6S07 - chains A and C; structure by X-ray diffraction, 1.04 A resolution.

# Chain A
Molecule: Formylglycine-generating enzyme
From: Thermomonospora curvata (strain ATCC 19995 / DSM 43183 / JCM 3096 / NBRC 15933 / NCIMB 10081 / Henssen B9)
Notes: EC 1.8.3.7
UniProt: D1A7C3 (FGE_THECD); residues 1-302 here = UniProt positions 1-302
Chain sequence (303 residues; row label = number of the first residue in the row; numbering starts at 0):
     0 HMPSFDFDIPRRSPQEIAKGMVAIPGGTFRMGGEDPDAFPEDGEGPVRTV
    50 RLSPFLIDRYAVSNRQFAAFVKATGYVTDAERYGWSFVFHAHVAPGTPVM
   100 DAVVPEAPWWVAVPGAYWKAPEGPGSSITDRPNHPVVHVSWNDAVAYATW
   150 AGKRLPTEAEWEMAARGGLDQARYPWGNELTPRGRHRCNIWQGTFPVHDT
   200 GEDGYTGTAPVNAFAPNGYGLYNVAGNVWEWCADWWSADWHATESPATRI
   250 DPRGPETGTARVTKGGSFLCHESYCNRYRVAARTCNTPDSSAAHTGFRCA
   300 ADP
Construct notes: expression tag (0)
Bound ions: Ca2+ site 1: Asn188, Ile189, Asp202, Tyr204; Ca2+ site 2: Asn222, Val223, Gly225, Val227; Cu+: Cys269, Cys274 (shared with Cys7(C) of chain C)
Curated features (UniProtKB/Swiss-Prot):
  - binding site (Ca(2+)): Asn188, Ile189, Asp202, Tyr204, Asn222, Val223, Gly225, Val227
  - binding site (Cu(+)): Cys269, Cys274
From the paper describing this entry:
  - Cu+ coordination: Cys269, Cys274
  - contacts within the chain: Ser266-Leu268 (hydrogen bond), Ser266-Cys269 (hydrogen bond), His270-Cys274 (backbone contact)
  - conformationally variable residues (side-chain flip): Tyr273, Cys274
  - mutagenesis - W228F, S266A (50-fold): decreased catalytic activity
  - catalytic residues: Trp228, Ser266

# Chain C
Molecule: Abz-ALA-THR-THR-PRO-LEU-CYS-GLY-PRO-SER-ARG-ALA-SER-ILE-LEU-SER-GLY-ARG
Chain sequence (17 residues; row label = number of the first residue in the row):
     1 XATTPLCGPSRASILSG
Modified positions: BE2 (2-aminobenzoic acid) at position 1
Bound ions: Cu+: Cys7 (shared with Cys269(A), Cys274(A) of chain A)

# How chain A and chain C interact
Pairs across the interface (41):
  Phe38(A) - Thr4(C)
  Phe38(A) - Pro5(C)  hydrophobic
  Glu40(A) - Thr4(C)  hydrogen bond
  Ala79(A) - Arg11(C)
  Tyr82(A) - Arg11(C)
  Trp84(A) - Arg11(C)  hydrogen bond (backbone-side chain)
  Trp84(A) - Ile14(C)  hydrophobic
  Phe86(A) - Pro9(C)
  Phe86(A) - Ser10(C)
  Phe86(A) - Arg11(C)
  Phe86(A) - Ile14(C)  hydrophobic
  Ala101(A) - Ile14(C)  hydrophobic
  Val102(A) - Ile14(C)
  Val103(A) - Leu6(C)  hydrophobic
  Val103(A) - Ser13(C)
  Val103(A) - Ile14(C)  hydrophobic
  Pro104(A) - Leu6(C)
  Pro104(A) - Ser13(C)
  Ala106(A) - Leu6(C)  hydrophobic
  Trp109(A) - Pro9(C)
  Trp228(A) - Cys7(C)  hydrophobic
  Tyr273(A) - BE2_1(C)
  Tyr273(A) - Pro5(C)
  Tyr273(A) - Leu6(C)  hydrogen bond (side chain-backbone)
  Cys274(A) - Pro5(C)  hydrophobic
  Cys274(A) - Cys7(C)  hydrophobic
  Arg276(A) - Thr4(C)
  Arg276(A) - Pro5(C)  hydrogen bond (side chain-backbone)
  Arg276(A) - Cys7(C)  hydrogen bond
  Cys284(A) - Gly8(C)
  Asn285(A) - Gly8(C)
  Asn285(A) - Pro9(C)  hydrogen bond (side chain-backbone)
  Asn285(A) - Ser10(C)
  Thr286(A) - Ser10(C)  hydrogen bond
  Asp288(A) - Arg11(C)  hydrogen bond (backbone-side chain)
  Ser289(A) - Pro9(C)
  Ser289(A) - Ser10(C)
  Ser289(A) - Arg11(C)  hydrogen bond (side chain-backbone)
  Ser290(A) - Arg11(C)  hydrogen bond
  His293(A) - Cys7(C)  hydrogen bond (side chain-backbone)
  His293(A) - Pro9(C)
Interface residues without a listed pair, chain A (33 interface residues in all): Asp41, Asp78, Ser85, Met99, Glu105, Trp108, Cys269, Ser272, Thr283, Ala291
Interface residues without a listed pair, chain C (12 interface residues in all): Thr3
The authors on this interface:
  - interface residues, chain A: Phe38(A), Trp84(A), Phe86(A), Met99(A), Ala101(A), Trp108(A), Trp109(A), Tyr273(A), Arg276(A), Ser290(A)

# In short
The interface between chain A and chain C involves 33 residues on one side and 12 on the other, with 11
hydrogen bonds. Polar contacts include Glu40(A)-Thr4(C), Trp84(A)-Arg11(C) and Tyr273(A)-Leu6(C). From the
paper: catalytic residues Trp228(A) and Ser266(A); W228F and S266A of chain A reduce catalytic activity.
Here chain A is Formylglycine-generating enzyme (Thermomonospora curvata (strain ATCC 19995 / DSM 43183 / JCM
3096 / NBRC 15933 / NCIMB 10081 / Henssen B9)) and chain C is
Abz-ALA-THR-THR-PRO-LEU-CYS-GLY-PRO-SER-ARG-ALA-SER-ILE-LEU-SER-GLY-ARG. Entry 6S07 (Structure of
formylglycine-generating enzyme at 1.04 A in complex with copper and substrate reveals an acidic ...) was
determined by X-ray diffraction.
